8S7J - chains A and C of the 4 polymer chains in the assembly; structure by electron microscopy, 2.26 A resolution.

== Chain A ==
Name: Capsid protein VP1
Source organism: Human coxsackievirus A9 (strain Griggs)
UniProt: P21404 (POLG_CXA9); residues 1-299 here correspond to UniProt positions 569-867 (UniProt number = residue number + 568)
Chain sequence (299 residues; each row starts with the number of its first residue):
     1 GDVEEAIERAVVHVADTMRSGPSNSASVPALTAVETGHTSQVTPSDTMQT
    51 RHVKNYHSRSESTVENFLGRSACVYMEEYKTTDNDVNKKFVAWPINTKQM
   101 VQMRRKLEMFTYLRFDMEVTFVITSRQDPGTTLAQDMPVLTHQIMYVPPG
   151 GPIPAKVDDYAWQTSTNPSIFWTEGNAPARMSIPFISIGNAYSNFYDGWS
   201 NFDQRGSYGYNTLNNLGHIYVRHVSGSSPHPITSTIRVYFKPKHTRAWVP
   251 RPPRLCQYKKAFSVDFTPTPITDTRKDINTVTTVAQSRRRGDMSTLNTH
Disordered / not traced: 284-299
Differences from the reference sequence: variant V11 (Arg579 in P21404), V12 (Cys580 in P21404), H13 (Thr581 in P21404), S20 (Thr588 in P21404), N84 (Lys652 in P21404), D85 (His653 in P21404), H142 (Arg710 in P21404)
Small-molecule neighbours: A1H9Q (N-[(4-methoxyphenyl)methyl]-4-[(4-methylpiperazin-1-yl)methyl]aniline): I95, T97, F115, M117, V119, Y146, M181, I183, Y192, S193, Y210, L213, N214, L216, F240
Curated features (UniProtKB/Swiss-Prot):
  - motif: R290 to D292 (Cell attachment site)
  - site: H299 (Cleavage)

== Chain C ==
Name: Capsid protein VP3
Source organism: Human coxsackievirus A9 (strain Griggs)
UniProt: P21404 (POLG_CXA9); residues 1-238 here correspond to UniProt positions 331-568 (UniProt number = residue number + 330)
Chain sequence (238 residues; row label = number of the first residue in the row):
     1 GLPTMNTPGSTQFLTSDDFQSPCALPQFDVTPSMNIPGEVKNLMEIAEVD
    51 SVVPVNNVQDTTDQMEMFRIPVTINAPLQQQVFGLRLQPGLDSVFKHTLL
   101 GEILNYYAHWSGSMKLTFVFCGSAMATGKFLIAYSPPGANPPKTRKDAML
   151 GTHIIWDIGLQSSCVLCVPWISQTHYRLVQQDEYTSAGYVTCWYQTGMIV
   201 PPGTPNSSSIMCFASACNDFSVRMLRDTPFISQDNKLQ
Curated features (UniProtKB/Swiss-Prot):
  - region: K236 to Q238 (Amphipathic alpha-helix)

== Chain A / chain C interface ==
Contacting residue pairs - 144 pairs, chain A then chain C:
  A15(A) - N218(C)
  A30(A) - I154(C)  hydrophobic
  A30(A) - C164(C)
  A30(A) - V165(C)  hydrogen bond (backbone-backbone)
  L31(A) - S163(C)
  T32(A) - Q161(C)
  T32(A) - S162(C)
  T32(A) - S163(C)  hydrogen bond (backbone-backbone)
  T32(A) - V165(C)
  V34(A) - T117(C)
  V34(A) - S163(C)
  E35(A) - S162(C)  hydrogen bond
  T39(A) - E48(C)
  T39(A) - D50(C)  hydrogen bond
  S40(A) - K115(C)  hydrogen bond (backbone-side chain)
  S40(A) - V165(C)
  Q41(A) - K115(C)
  V42(A) - K115(C)
  V42(A) - V165(C)  hydrophobic
  T43(A) - C167(C)
  P44(A) - C167(C)
  M48(A) - C167(C)
  M48(A) - P169(C)  hydrophobic
  H57(A) - S111(C)
  H57(A) - H175(C)
  H57(A) - Y176(C)
  R59(A) - N42(C)
  R59(A) - M44(C)
  R59(A) - E48(C)  salt bridge
  R59(A) - C217(C)
  R59(A) - N218(C)  hydrogen bond (side chain-backbone)
  R59(A) - F220(C)  hydrogen bond (side chain-backbone)
  E61(A) - Y107(C)  hydrogen bond (backbone-side chain)
  E61(A) - R223(C)
  E61(A) - M224(C)  hydrogen bond (side chain-backbone)
  E61(A) - L225(C)
  S62(A) - N42(C)
  S62(A) - L43(C)  hydrogen bond (backbone-backbone)
  S62(A) - Y107(C)
  S62(A) - V222(C)
  T63(A) - K41(C)
  T63(A) - N42(C)  hydrogen bond (backbone-side chain)
  V64(A) - V40(C)
  V64(A) - K41(C)  hydrogen bond (backbone-backbone)
  V64(A) - L43(C)  hydrophobic
  N66(A) - L225(C)
  F67(A) - Y107(C)
  F67(A) - L225(C)  hydrophobic
  R70(A) - S16(C)
  R70(A) - L225(C)
  S71(A) - T15(C)  hydrogen bond (side chain-backbone)
  M76(A) - K236(C)  hydrogen bond (backbone-side chain)
  K98(A) - L237(C)
  Q99(A) - L237(C)
  V101(A) - I231(C)  hydrophobic
  V101(A) - Q233(C)  hydrogen bond (backbone-side chain)
  V101(A) - L237(C)  hydrophobic
  Q102(A) - D227(C)
  R104(A) - L237(C)
  R105(A) - E102(C)  salt bridge
  R105(A) - Y106(C)
  R105(A) - F230(C)
  R105(A) - I231(C)
  M109(A) - I103(C)  hydrophobic
  F110(A) - V40(C)  hydrophobic
  R114(A) - T31(C)  hydrogen bond (side chain-backbone)
  R114(A) - P32(C)
  R114(A) - S33(C)
  E118(A) - F19(C)
  E118(A) - S21(C)  hydrogen bond
  T120(A) - F13(C)
  P168(A) - A24(C)
  A177(A) - T11(C)
  P178(A) - T11(C)
  P178(A) - F13(C)  hydrophobic
  R180(A) - F13(C)
  R180(A) - D17(C)  salt bridge
  R180(A) - S21(C)
  M181(A) - S21(C)
  M181(A) - P22(C)
  S182(A) - S21(C)  hydrogen bond
  S182(A) - P22(C)  hydrogen bond (backbone-backbone)
  S182(A) - C23(C)
  S182(A) - A24(C)  hydrogen bond (backbone-backbone)
  I183(A) - A24(C)  hydrophobic
  P184(A) - C23(C)
  P184(A) - F28(C)  hydrophobic
  F185(A) - F28(C)
  F185(A) - V30(C)
  S187(A) - T31(C)  hydrogen bond (backbone-side chain)
  I188(A) - T31(C)
  G189(A) - T31(C)
  N190(A) - T31(C)
  N190(A) - P32(C)  hydrogen bond (side chain-backbone)
  K241(A) - D17(C)
  R246(A) - S33(C)
  R246(A) - E39(C)  salt bridge
  A247(A) - E39(C)
  A247(A) - V40(C)  hydrogen bond (backbone-backbone)
  W248(A) - I36(C)  hydrogen bond (side chain-backbone)
  W248(A) - G38(C)
  W248(A) - E39(C)
  V249(A) - P37(C)
  V249(A) - G38(C)  hydrogen bond (backbone-backbone)
  P250(A) - I46(C)  hydrophobic
  P253(A) - E102(C)
  L255(A) - H97(C)
  Q257(A) - F230(C)
  Q257(A) - I231(C)
  Q257(A) - S232(C)  hydrogen bond (side chain-backbone)
  Y258(A) - L237(C)  hydrophobic
  K260(A) - Q238(C)
  A261(A) - L237(C)
  A261(A) - Q238(C)  hydrogen bond (backbone-backbone)
  P270(A) - Q64(C)
  I271(A) - Q64(C)  hydrogen bond (backbone-side chain)
  I271(A) - H97(C)
  T272(A) - N57(C)
  T272(A) - S93(C)  hydrogen bond (side chain-backbone)
  T272(A) - H97(C)
  D273(A) - N57(C)
  D273(A) - S93(C)
  D273(A) - K96(C)  salt bridge
  T274(A) - Q59(C)
  R275(A) - V55(C)  hydrogen bond (side chain-backbone)
  R275(A) - N57(C)  hydrogen bond (backbone-backbone)
  R275(A) - V58(C)
  R275(A) - Q59(C)  hydrogen bond (backbone-backbone)
  R275(A) - G84(C)  hydrogen bond (side chain-backbone)
  K276(A) - V58(C)
  K276(A) - Q59(C)
  I278(A) - N56(C)
  I278(A) - V58(C)
  I278(A) - I70(C)  hydrophobic
  I278(A) - V82(C)
  I278(A) - F83(C)  hydrophobic
  I278(A) - G84(C)  hydrogen bond (backbone-backbone)
  N279(A) - Q81(C)
  N279(A) - F83(C)
  V281(A) - L85(C)
  V281(A) - R86(C)  hydrogen bond (backbone-side chain)
  V281(A) - P141(C)  hydrophobic
  V281(A) - Y189(C)  hydrophobic
  T283(A) - R86(C)
Also at the interface, not in a pair above, chain A (90 interface residues in all): V14, A33, T47, S58, Y75, M100, K106, Y112, V122, I186, A191, Y239, P252, R254, C256, K259, F262, D277, T280
Also at the interface, not in a pair above, chain C (96 interface residues in all): D18, L25, M34, V49, P54, M67, F68, P71, V94, L99, S113, V119, T152, W156, D157, S215, D219, S221, T228

== Summary ==
Chain A and chain C form an interface of 90 and 96 residues respectively, with 35 hydrogen bonds and 5 salt
bridges. Polar contacts include R59(A)-E48(C), R105(A)-E102(C) and R180(A)-D17(C). Ligands of chain A:
compound A1H9Q.
Here chain A is Capsid protein VP1 and chain C is Capsid protein VP3, both from Human coxsackievirus A9
(strain Griggs). Entry 8S7J (Coxsackievirus A9 bound with compound 20 (CL300)) was determined by electron
microscopy (same publication as 9EXI, 9FA9, 9FCZ, 9FGN, 9FO2, 9FO5 and 9FP5).
